PDB entry 5E2R | X-ray diffraction, 1.60 A resolution | chain A

Chain A:
Molecule: Carbonic anhydrase 2
Organism: Homo sapiens
Notes: EC 4.2.1.1
UniProtKB: P00918 (CAH2_HUMAN); the author numbering skips numbers that UniProt does not, so the offset changes along the chain: 1-125 = UniProt 1-125; 127-261 = UniProt 126-260
Chain sequence (262 residues; numbered -1 to 261; 1 number in that range is skipped by the numbering (no residue carries it; nothing is unmodelled there); the number before each row is that of its first residue; numbers below 1 keep their minus sign (Met-1 is residue -1)):
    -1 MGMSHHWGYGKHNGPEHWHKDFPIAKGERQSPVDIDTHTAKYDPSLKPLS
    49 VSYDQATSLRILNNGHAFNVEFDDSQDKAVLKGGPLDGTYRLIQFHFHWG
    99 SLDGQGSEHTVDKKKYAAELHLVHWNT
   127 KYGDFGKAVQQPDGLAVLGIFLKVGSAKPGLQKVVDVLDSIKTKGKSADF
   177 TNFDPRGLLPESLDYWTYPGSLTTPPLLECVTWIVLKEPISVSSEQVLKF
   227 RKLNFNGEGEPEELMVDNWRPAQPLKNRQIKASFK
Disordered / not traced: -1
Differences from the reference sequence: initiating methionine (-1); expression tag (0)
Metal / ion sites: Zn2+: His94, His96, His119 (together with 4'-(4-aminobenzoyl)biphenyl-4-sulfonamide)
Residues lining bound ligands: 4'-(4-aminobenzoyl)biphenyl-4-sulfonamide (520): Gln92, His94, His96, Glu106, His119, Val121, Phe131, Gly132, Val135, Gln136, Val143, Ser197, Leu198, Thr199, Thr200, Pro202, Leu204, Trp209

Overview:
Ligands of chain A: 4'-(4-aminobenzoyl)biphenyl-4-sulfonamide. The Zn2+ site is built by His94, His96 and
His119.
Chain A is Carbonic anhydrase 2 (Homo sapiens); the structure, The crystal structure of the human carbonic
anhydrase II in complex with a 1,1'-biphenyl-4-sulfonamide inhibitor, was determined by X-ray diffraction
together with 5CJF from the same study.
